PDB entry 6MZV | electron microscopy, 3.40 A resolution | chains C and GA of the 42 polymer chains in the assembly

== Chain C ==
Protein: Microcompartments protein
From: Haliangium ochraceum (strain DSM 14365 / JCM 11303 / SMP-2)
Reference sequence: D0LID6 (D0LID6_HALO1); residue numbers follow UniProt; this construct covers 1-212
Sequence (212 residues; numbered 1 to 212; the number before each row is that of its first residue):
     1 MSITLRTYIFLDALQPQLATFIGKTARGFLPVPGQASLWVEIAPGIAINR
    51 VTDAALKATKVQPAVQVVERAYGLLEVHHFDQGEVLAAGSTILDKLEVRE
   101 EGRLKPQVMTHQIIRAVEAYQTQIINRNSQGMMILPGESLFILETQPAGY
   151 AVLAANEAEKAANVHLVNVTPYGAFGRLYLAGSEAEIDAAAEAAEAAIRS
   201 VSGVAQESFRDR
Unresolved in the structure: 1-3, 206-212

== Chain GA ==
Protein: Microcompartments protein
From: Haliangium ochraceum (strain DSM 14365 / JCM 11303 / SMP-2)
Reference sequence: D0LID5 (D0LID5_HALO1); numbering as in UniProt (aligned over 1-99)
Sequence (99 residues; each row starts with the number of its first residue):
     1 MADALGMIEVRGFVGMVEAADAMVKAAKVELIGYEKTGGGYVTAVVRGDV
    51 AAVKAATEAGQRAAERVGEVVAVHVIPRPHVNVDAALPLGRTPGMDKSA
Unresolved in the structure: 1, 94-99
UniProt features mapped onto this chain:
  - mutagenesis: Lys-28 (K28A: Forms larger hexamer patches, increases hexamer stacking), Arg-78 (R78A: Forms smaller hexamer patches)

== Chain C / chain GA interface ==
Residue-residue contacts (5):
  Glu-159(C) / Arg-78(GA)  hydrogen bond (backbone-side chain)
  Ala-161(C) / Arg-78(GA)
  Ala-162(C) / Arg-78(GA)  hydrogen bond (backbone-side chain)
  Asn-163(C) / Arg-78(GA)
  Glu-186(C) / Val-50(GA)
Other interface residues (no listed pair), chain C (10 interface residues in all): Gln-15, Lys-160, Ala-185, Asp-188, Ala-189
Other interface residues (no listed pair), chain GA (5 interface residues in all): Ala-51, Lys-54, Pro-77

== Overview ==
10 residues of chain C face 5 of chain GA across their interface; the contacts include 2 hydrogen bonds. Polar
contacts include Glu-159(C)/Arg-78(GA) and Ala-162(C)/Arg-78(GA). Curated annotation (UniProt) lists 2
mutagenesis sites on chain GA.
Here chain C is Microcompartments protein and chain GA is Microcompartments protein, both from Haliangium
ochraceum (strain DSM 14365 / JCM 11303 / SMP-2). Entry 6MZV (Cryo-EM structure of the HO BMC shell: BMC-TD
focused structure, widened inner ring) was determined by electron microscopy, deposited together with 6MZU,
6MZX, 6MZY, 6N06, 6N07, 6N09, 6N0F and 6N0G.
